Entry 4BST (X-ray diffraction, 4.30 A resolution (low resolution: residue-level contacts below are approximate; hydrogen-bond / salt-bridge calls are withheld)); this record covers chains A and C of the 4 polymer chains in the assembly.

# Chain A
Molecule: Leucine-rich repeat-containing G-protein coupled receptor 5
Organism: Homo sapiens
Notes: fragment: extracellular lrr domain, residues 22-543
UniProtKB: O75473 (LGR5_HUMAN); residues 22-543 here = UniProt positions 22-543
Sequence (539 residues; row label = number of the first residue in the row):
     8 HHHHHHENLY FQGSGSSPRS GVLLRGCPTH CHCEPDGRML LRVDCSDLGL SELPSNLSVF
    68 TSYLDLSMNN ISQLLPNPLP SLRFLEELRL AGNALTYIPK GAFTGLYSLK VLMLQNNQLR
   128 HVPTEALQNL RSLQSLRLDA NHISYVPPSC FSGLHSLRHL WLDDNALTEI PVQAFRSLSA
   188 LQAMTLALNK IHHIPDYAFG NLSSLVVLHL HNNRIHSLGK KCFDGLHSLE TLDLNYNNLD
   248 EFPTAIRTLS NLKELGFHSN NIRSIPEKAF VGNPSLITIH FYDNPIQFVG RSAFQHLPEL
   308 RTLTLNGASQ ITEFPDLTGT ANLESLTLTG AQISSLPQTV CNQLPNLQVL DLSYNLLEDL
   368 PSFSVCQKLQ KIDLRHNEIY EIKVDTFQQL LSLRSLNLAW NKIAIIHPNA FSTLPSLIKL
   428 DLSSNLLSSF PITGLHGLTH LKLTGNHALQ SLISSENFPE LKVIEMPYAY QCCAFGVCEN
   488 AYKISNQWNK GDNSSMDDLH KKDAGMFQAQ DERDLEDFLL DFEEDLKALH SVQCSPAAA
Unresolved in the structure: 8-32, 485-538, 544-546
Construct notes: expression tag (8-21, 544-546)
Disulfide bonds: Cys34-Cys40, Cys38-Cys52, Cys348-Cys373, Cys479-Cys541
Covalently attached groups: N-acetylglucosamine (NAG) linked to Asn63, Asn77, Asn208
UniProt features mapped onto this chain:
  - glycosylation (N-linked (GlcNAc...) asparagine): Asn63, Asn77, Asn208, Asn500
What the authors report for this chain:
  - mutagenesis - S458R: decreased signaling with R-spondin-1 (chain C)
  - mutagenesis - L459R: increased signaling with R-spondin-1 (chain C)
  - mutagenesis - Y289A/D290A, Y289W/D290A, H454A: unchanged signaling with R-spondin-1 (chain C)

# Chain C
Molecule: R-spondin-1
Organism: Homo sapiens
Notes: fragment: fu1fu2, residues 31-146
UniProtKB: Q2MKA7 (RSPO1_HUMAN); residue numbers follow UniProt; this construct covers 31-146
Sequence (126 residues; numbered 29 to 154; the number before each row is that of its first residue):
    29 GSRISAEGSQ ACAKGCELCS EVNGCLKCSP KLFILLERND IRQVGVCLPS CPPGYFDARN
    89 PDMNKCIKCK IEHCEACFSH NFCTKCKEGL YLHKGRCYPA CPEGSSAANG TMECSSPAAA
   149 HHHHHH
Unresolved in the structure: 29-39, 143-154
Construct notes: expression tag (29-30, 147-154)
Disulfide bonds: Cys40-Cys47, Cys44-Cys53, Cys56-Cys75, Cys79-Cys94, Cys97-Cys105, Cys102-Cys111, Cys114-Cys125, Cys129-Cys142
UniProt features mapped onto this chain:
  - glycosylation: Asn137 (N-linked (GlcNAc...) asparagine)
What the authors report for this chain:
  - mutagenesis - F106E, F110E: abolished growth
  - mutagenesis - R66W, R70C, Q71R, G73R: unchanged binding to ecto-LGR5
  - mutagenesis - R66W, R70C, Q71R, G73R: decreased signaling
  - mutagenesis - R66W, R70C, Q71R, G73R: unchanged binding to Leucine-rich repeat-containing G-protein coupled receptor 5 (chain A)

# How chain A and chain C interact
Contacting residue pairs - 28 pairs, chain A then chain C:
  Met75(A) with Pro77(C)
  Arg96(A) with Ser78(C)
  Met120(A) with Ser78(C)
  Gln122(A) with Pro77(C); Ser78(C); Arg87(C)
  Asn123(A) with Lys59(C)
  Arg144(A) with Asp85(C); Arg87(C)
  Asp146(A) with Arg87(C)
  Ala147(A) with Lys59(C); Arg87(C)
  His166(A) with Phe110(C); Thr112(C)
  Trp168(A) with Phe106(C)
  Asp170(A) with Arg87(C)
  Asp171(A) with Lys59(C); Arg87(C)
  Gln189(A) with Phe110(C); Lys122(C)
  Ala190(A) with Phe110(C)
  Thr192(A) with Phe106(C)
  Val213(A) with Lys122(C)
  His218(A) with Arg87(C)
  Asn219(A) with Asn88(C); Pro89(C)
  Glu261(A) with His108(C); Asn109(C)
Also at the interface, not in a pair above, chain A (25 interface residues in all): Ser74, Met191, Leu195, Val214, Glu237, Thr238
Also at the interface, not in a pair above, chain C (17 interface residues in all): Leu60, Phe61, Ser107, Gly123
The authors on this interface:
  - residue pairs: Phe110(C)-Ala190(A)
  - hot spots on chain A (mutagenesis) - R144E, D171A, A190D, V214W: decreased signaling with R-spondin-1 (chain C)
  - hot spots on chain A (mutagenesis) - D146F, D170F: abolished signaling with R-spondin-1 (chain C)
  - hot spots on chain C (mutagenesis) - F106E, F110E: abolished binding to Leucine-rich repeat-containing G-protein coupled receptor 5 (chain A)
  - hot spots on chain C (mutagenesis) - K59E, R87E: decreased signaling with Leucine-rich repeat-containing G-protein coupled receptor 5 (chain A)

# Overview
Chain A and chain C form an interface of 25 and 17 residues respectively. The authors report a contact between
Phe110(C) and Ala190(A). From the paper: S458R, R144E and D171A of chain A, among others, reduce signaling
with R-spondin-1 (chain C); R66W, R70C and Q71R of chain C, among others, reduce signaling; 19 substitutions
were tested in all.
Here chain A is Leucine-rich repeat-containing G-protein coupled receptor 5 and chain C is R-spondin-1, both
from Homo sapiens. Entry 4BST (Structure of the ectodomain of LGR5 in complex with R-spondin-1 (Fu1Fu2) in
P6122 crystal form) was determined by X-ray diffraction, deposited together with 4BSU, 4BSO, 4BSP, 4BSR and
4BSS.
